PDB entry 4QUL | X-ray diffraction, 1.90 A resolution | chains A and F of the 4 polymer chains in the assembly

[Chain A]
Name: Caspase-3
Organism: Homo sapiens
Notes: EC 3.4.22.56
Reference sequence: P42574 (CASP3_HUMAN); numbering as in UniProt (aligned over 1-277)
Sequence (278 residues; numbered 1 to 278; the number before each row is that of its first residue):
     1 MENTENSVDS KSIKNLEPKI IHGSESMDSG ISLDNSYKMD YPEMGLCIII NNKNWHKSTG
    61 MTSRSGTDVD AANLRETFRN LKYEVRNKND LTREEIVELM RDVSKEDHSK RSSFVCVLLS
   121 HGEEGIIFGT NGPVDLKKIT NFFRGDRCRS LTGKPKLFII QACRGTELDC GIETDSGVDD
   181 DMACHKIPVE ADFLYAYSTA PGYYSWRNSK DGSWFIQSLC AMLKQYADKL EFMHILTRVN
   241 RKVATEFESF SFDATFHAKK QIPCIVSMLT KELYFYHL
Not modelled in the structure: 1-33, 56-58, 174-184, 278
Differences from the reference sequence: engineered mutation W55 (Phe in P42574); expression tag (278)
Curated features (UniProtKB/Swiss-Prot):
  - active site: H121, C163
  - modified residue: M1 (N-acetylmethionine), K11 (N6-acetyllysine), S26 (Phosphoserine), C163 (S-nitrosocysteine), R207 (Microbial infection: ADP-riboxanated arginine)
From the paper describing this entry:
  - mutagenesis - F55W (500-fold), T140M: decreased catalytic activity
  - contacts within the chain: W55-G129 (hydrogen bond)
  - conformationally variable residues (order/disorder transition): H56 to T62
  - catalytic residues: H121 (citing earlier work)
  - mutagenesis - Y195A: unchanged catalytic activity
  - mutagenesis - V266H: abolished catalytic activity (citing earlier work)

[Chain F]
Name: Ace-asp-glu-val-asp-chloromethylketone inhibitor
Sequence (6 residues; row label = number of the first residue in the row):
     1 XDEVDX
Modified / non-standard residues: ACE (acetyl group) at position 1; 0QE (chloromethane) at position 6

[How chain A and chain F interact]
Residue-residue contacts - 28 pairs, chain A then chain F:
  R64(A) - D5(F)  salt bridge
  S65(A) - E3(F)
  S120(A) - D5(F)
  H121(A) - D5(F)  hydrogen bond (side chain-backbone)
  H121(A) - 0QE_6(F)
  G122(A) - D5(F)  hydrogen bond (backbone-backbone)
  Q161(A) - D5(F)  hydrogen bond
  C163(A) - D5(F)  hydrogen bond (side chain-backbone)
  C163(A) - 0QE_6(F)
  Y204(A) - V4(F)  hydrophobic
  S205(A) - V4(F)
  S205(A) - D5(F)  hydrogen bond (backbone-backbone)
  W206(A) - D2(F)
  W206(A) - E3(F)
  W206(A) - V4(F)
  R207(A) - ACE_1(F)
  R207(A) - D2(F)
  R207(A) - E3(F)  salt bridge
  R207(A) - V4(F)  hydrogen bond (side chain-backbone)
  R207(A) - D5(F)  salt bridge
  N208(A) - ACE_1(F)
  N208(A) - D2(F)  hydrogen bond
  S209(A) - ACE_1(F)  hydrogen bond (backbone-backbone)
  S209(A) - E3(F)
  W214(A) - D2(F)
  E248(A) - D2(F)
  S249(A) - D2(F)
  F250(A) - D2(F)  hydrogen bond (backbone-side chain)
Also at the interface, not in a pair above, chain A (20 interface residues in all): S63, A162, F256

[In short]
Chain A and chain F form an interface of 20 and 6 residues respectively, with 9 hydrogen bonds and 3 salt
bridges. Polar contacts include R64(A)-D5(F), R207(A)-E3(F) and R207(A)-D5(F). The paper reports the catalytic
residue H121(A); F55W and T140M of chain A reduce catalytic activity; 4 substitutions were tested in all.
Chain A is Caspase-3 (Homo sapiens) and chain F is Ace-asp-glu-val-asp-chloromethylketone inhibitor; the
structure, Caspase-3 F55W, was determined by X-ray diffraction together with 4QTX, 4QTY, 4QU0, 4QU5, 4QU8,
4QU9 and 8 further entries from the same study.
